4APZ - chains l and m of the 3 polymer chains in the assembly; structure by X-ray diffraction, 2.01 A resolution.

== Chain l (and m) ==
Molecule: Probable deoxyuridine 5'-triphosphate nucleotidohydrolase yncf
Organism: Bacillus subtilis
Notes: EC 3.6.1.23; chain m of this document is another copy of the same molecule, construct and numbering; everything in this record applies to it too
UniProt: O31801 (YNCF_BACSU); numbering as in UniProt (aligned over 1-144)
Sequence (144 residues; numbered 1 to 144; the number before each row is that of its first residue):
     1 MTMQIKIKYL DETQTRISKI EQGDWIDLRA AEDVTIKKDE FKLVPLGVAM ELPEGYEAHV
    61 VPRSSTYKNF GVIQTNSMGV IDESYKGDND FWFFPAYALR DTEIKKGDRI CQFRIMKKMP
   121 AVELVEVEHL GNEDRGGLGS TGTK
Disordered / not traced: 1-2
Residues lining bound ligands:
  - 2'-deoxyuridine (DUR), molecule 1: Gln74, Asn76, Gly79, Val80, Ile81, Asp82, Tyr85, Phe91, Trp92, Phe93, Pro95
  - 2'-deoxyuridine (DUR), molecule 2: Arg135, Gly136, Gly137, Leu138
  - pyrophosphate (POP), molecule 1: Arg63, Ser64, Ser65
  - pyrophosphate (POP), molecule 2: Arg135, Gly136, Gly137, Leu138, Gly139, Ser140, Thr141, Gly142

== Chain l / chain m interface ==
Contacting residue pairs - 93 pairs, chain l then chain m:
  Ile20(l) - Thr141(m)
  Gln22(l) - Arg135(m)  hydrogen bond (backbone-side chain)
  Gln22(l) - Thr141(m)
  Arg29(l) - Lys144(m)  hydrogen bond (side chain-backbone)
  Phe41(l) - Tyr67(m)  hydrophobic
  Glu57(l) - Asp24(m)
  Glu57(l) - Trp25(m)  hydrogen bond
  Glu57(l) - Arg114(m)  salt bridge
  His59(l) - Trp25(m)
  Arg63(l) - Thr141(m)  hydrogen bond
  Arg63(l) - Gly142(m)  hydrogen bond (side chain-backbone)
  Arg63(l) - Thr143(m)
  Ser64(l) - Leu138(m)
  Ser65(l) - Leu138(m)
  Ser65(l) - Gly139(m)
  Lys68(l) - Leu138(m)
  Phe70(l) - Thr143(m)
  Thr75(l) - Tyr67(m)
  Thr75(l) - Ile73(m)
  Asn76(l) - Pro62(m)
  Asn76(l) - Arg63(m)
  Asn76(l) - Ser64(m)
  Ser77(l) - Pro62(m)
  Ser77(l) - Ser77(m)  hydrogen bond (side chain-backbone)
  Met78(l) - Trp25(m)  hydrophobic
  Val80(l) - Trp25(m)
  Asp82(l) - Gln22(m)
  Asp82(l) - Gly23(m)
  Asp82(l) - Asp24(m)  hydrogen bond (side chain-backbone)
  Glu83(l) - Asp24(m)  hydrogen bond (backbone-side chain)
  Ser84(l) - Gln22(m)  hydrogen bond (side chain-backbone)
  Tyr97(l) - Tyr67(m)
  Tyr97(l) - Leu99(m)  hydrophobic
  Asp108(l) - Thr143(m)
  Asp108(l) - Lys144(m)  salt bridge
  Arg109(l) - Thr141(m)  hydrogen bond (side chain-backbone)
  Arg109(l) - Gly142(m)  hydrogen bond (side chain-backbone)
  Arg109(l) - Thr143(m)  hydrogen bond (backbone-backbone)
  Arg109(l) - Lys144(m)  hydrogen bond (side chain-backbone)
  Met116(l) - Met116(m)  hydrophobic
  Lys117(l) - Arg114(m)  hydrogen bond (backbone-side chain)
  Lys118(l) - Asp24(m)  salt bridge
  Lys118(l) - Arg114(m)
  Met119(l) - Asp24(m)
  Met119(l) - Ile26(m)  hydrophobic
  Met119(l) - Phe113(m)
  Met119(l) - Arg114(m)
  Met119(l) - Ile115(m)  hydrogen bond (side chain-backbone)
  Pro120(l) - Met3(m)  hydrophobic
  Ala121(l) - Met3(m)
  Val122(l) - Met3(m)
  Val122(l) - Ile115(m)  hydrophobic
  Glu123(l) - Met3(m)  hydrogen bond (backbone-backbone)
  Glu123(l) - Gln4(m)
  Glu123(l) - Ile5(m)  hydrogen bond (backbone-backbone)
  Leu124(l) - Ile5(m)
  Val125(l) - Gln4(m)
  Val125(l) - Ile5(m)  hydrogen bond (backbone-backbone)
  Val125(l) - Lys6(m)
  Val125(l) - Ile7(m)  hydrogen bond (backbone-backbone)
  Glu126(l) - Ile7(m)
  Glu126(l) - Tyr9(m)
  Glu126(l) - Arg16(m)  salt bridge
  Val127(l) - Lys6(m)
  Val127(l) - Ile7(m)  hydrogen bond (backbone-backbone)
  Val127(l) - Lys8(m)
  Glu128(l) - Lys8(m)
  His129(l) - Asp88(m)  salt bridge
  Leu130(l) - Lys6(m)
  Leu130(l) - Ala49(m)  hydrophobic
  Leu130(l) - Glu51(m)
  Leu130(l) - Lys86(m)
  Leu130(l) - Gly87(m)
  Leu130(l) - Asp88(m)  hydrogen bond (backbone-side chain)
  Gly131(l) - Asp88(m)  hydrogen bond (backbone-side chain)
  Asn132(l) - Glu51(m)  hydrogen bond
  Asn132(l) - Lys86(m)  hydrogen bond (side chain-backbone)
  Asn132(l) - Gly87(m)
  Asn132(l) - Asp88(m)
  Glu133(l) - Gly87(m)
  Glu133(l) - Asp90(m)
  Asp134(l) - Gly87(m)
  Asp134(l) - Asp88(m)  hydrogen bond (side chain-backbone)
  Asp134(l) - Asn89(m)  hydrogen bond
  Asp134(l) - Asp90(m)
  Arg135(l) - Asp82(m)  salt bridge
  Arg135(l) - Ser84(m)  hydrogen bond
  Arg135(l) - Tyr85(m)
  Arg135(l) - Asp90(m)  hydrogen bond (backbone-side chain)
  Gly136(l) - Tyr85(m)
  Gly136(l) - Asp90(m)  hydrogen bond (backbone-side chain)
  Leu138(l) - Leu43(m)  hydrophobic
  Leu138(l) - Phe93(m)  hydrophobic
Other interface residues (no listed pair), chain l (53 interface residues in all): Gly23, Asp27, Asn69, Ile73, Ile81, Phe93, Lys105, Gly107, Gly137
Other interface residues (no listed pair), chain m (49 interface residues in all): Ile17, Met50, Val61, Gln74, Met78, Gln112

== In short ==
Chain l and chain m form an interface of 53 and 49 residues respectively, with 29 hydrogen bonds and 6 salt
bridges. Polar contacts include Glu57(l)-Arg114(m), Asp108(l)-Lys144(m) and Lys118(l)-Asp24(m). Chain l binds
2'-deoxyuridine and pyrophosphate.
Chain l and chain m are both Probable deoxyuridine 5'-triphosphate nucleotidohydrolase yncf (Bacillus
subtilis); the structure, Structure of B. subtilis genomic dUTPase YncF in complex with dU, PPi and Mg in P1,
was determined by X-ray diffraction (same publication as 4B0H, 4AOZ, 4AOO and 4AO5).
